3N3H - chain A; structure by X-ray diffraction, 2.00 A resolution.

[Chain A]
Protein: Lectin
From: Erythrina corallodendron
Notes: fragment: mECorL
Reference sequence: P16404 (LEC_ERYCO); residues 1-242 here correspond to UniProt positions 27-268 (UniProt number = residue number + 26)
Sequence (242 residues; each row starts with the number of its first residue):
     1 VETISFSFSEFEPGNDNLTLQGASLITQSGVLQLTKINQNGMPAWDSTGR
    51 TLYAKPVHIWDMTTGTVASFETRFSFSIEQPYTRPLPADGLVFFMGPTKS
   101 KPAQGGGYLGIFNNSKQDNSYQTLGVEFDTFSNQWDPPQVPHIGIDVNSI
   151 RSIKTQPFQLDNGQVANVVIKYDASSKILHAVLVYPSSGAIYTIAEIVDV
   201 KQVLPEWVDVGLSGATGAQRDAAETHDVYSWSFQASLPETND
Construct notes: conflict Ser-24 (Ala50 in P16404); engineered mutation Gly-106 (Tyr132 in P16404)
Bound ions: Mn2+: Glu-127, Asp-129, Asp-136, His-142; Ca2+: Asp-129, Phe-131, Asn-133, Asp-136

[Summary]
Glu-127, Asp-129, Asp-136 and His-142 form the Mn2+ site. Asp-129, Phe-131, Asn-133 and Asp-136 coordinate
Ca2+.
Chain A is Lectin (Erythrina corallodendron); the structure, Erythrina corallodendron lectin mutant (Y106G) in
complex with citrate, was determined by X-ray diffraction together with 3N35 and 3N36 from the same study.
